Entry 1ZW6 (X-ray diffraction, 1.50 A resolution); this record covers chain A.

Chain A:
Protein: Transforming protein p21/H-Ras-1
Organism: Homo sapiens
UniProt: P01112 (RASH_HUMAN); residue numbers follow UniProt; this construct covers 1-166
Chain sequence (166 residues; each row starts with the number of its first residue):
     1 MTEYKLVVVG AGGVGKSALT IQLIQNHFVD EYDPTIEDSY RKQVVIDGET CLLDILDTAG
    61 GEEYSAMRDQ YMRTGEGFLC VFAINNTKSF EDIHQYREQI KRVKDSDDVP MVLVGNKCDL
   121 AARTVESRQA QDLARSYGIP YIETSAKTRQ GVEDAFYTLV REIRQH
Differences from the reference sequence: modified residue (51); engineered mutation Gly61 (Gln in P01112)
Modified / non-standard residues: Cys51 (s-hydroxycysteine; CSO)
Curated features (UniProtKB/Swiss-Prot):
  - region: His166 (Hypervariable region)
  - motif: Tyr32 to Tyr40 (Effector region)
  - binding site (GTP): Gly13 to Ala18, Val29 to Thr35, Ala59, Gly60, Asn116 to Asp119, Ser145 to Lys147
  - modified residue: Met1 (N-acetylmethionine), Thr2 (N-acetylthreonine), Cys118 (S-nitrosocysteine)
  - glycosylation: Thr35 (Microbial infection: O-linked (Glc) threonine)
  - natural variant: Gly12 (G12A: In CSTLO; G12C: In CSTLO; G12D: In CSTLO; G12E: In CSTLO; G12S: In CSTLO and CMEMS; G12V: In CSTLO, bladder carcinoma and CMEMS), Gly13 (G13C: In CSTLO; G13D: In CSTLO; G13R: In SFM), Gln22 (Q22K: In CMEMS), Glu37 (E37EE: In CSTLO), Thr58 (T58I: In CSTLO), Glu63 (E63K: In CMEMS), Ser89 (S89C: Found in a patient with severe fetal hydrops and pleural effusion; uncertain significance), Lys117 (K117R: In CSTLO), Ala146 (A146T: In CSTLO; A146V: In CSTLO)
  - mutagenesis: Ser17 (S17N: Dominant negative. Prevents PLCE1 EGF-induced recruitment to plasma membrane. No effect on subcellular location of isoform 2), Asn26 (N26G: Loss of interaction with PLCE1; when associated with V-12), Val29 (V29A: No effect on interaction with PLCE1; when associated with V-12), Tyr32 (Y32F: Loss of interaction and recruitment to plasma membrane of PLCE1; when associated with V-12), Pro34 (P34G: No effect on interaction with PLCE1; when associated with V-12), Thr35 (T35S: Loss of interaction with PLCE1; when associated with V-12), Glu37 (E37G: No effect on interaction with PLCE1; when associated with V-12), Asp38 (D38N: No effect on interaction with PLCE1; when associated with V-12), Ser39 (S39C: No effect on interaction with PLCE1; when associated with V-12), Ala59 (A59T: Loss of GTPase activity and creation of an autophosphorylation site), Ala83 (A83T: GTP-binding activity reduced by factor of 30), Cys118 (C118S: Abolishes S-nitrosylation. No stimulation of guanine nucleotide exchange), 3 further mutagenesis entries in UniProt
Ion coordination: Mg2+ site 1: Ser17, Thr35 (together with GMP-PNP); Ca2+ site 1: Phe28, Asp30, Glu31, Asp33; Ca2+ site 2: Arg102, Asp105; Mg2+ site 2: Gly138, Gln165
Small-molecule neighbours: GMP-PNP (GNP; phosphoaminophosphonic acid-guanylate ester): Ala11, Gly12, Gly13, Val14, Gly15, Lys16, Ser17, Ala18, Phe28, Val29, Asp30, Glu31, Tyr32, Asp33, Pro34, Thr35, Thr58, Ala59, Gly60, Asn116, Lys117, Asp119, Leu120, Ser145, Ala146, Lys147

Overview:
Ligands of chain A: GMP-PNP. Ser17 and Thr35 coordinate Mg2+ site 1. The Ca2+ site 1 is built by Phe28, Asp30,
Glu31 and Asp33. UniProt lists 22 GTP-binding residues and 16 mutagenesis sites.
Chain A is Transforming protein p21/H-Ras-1 (Homo sapiens); the structure, Crystal Structure of the GTP-bound
form of RasQ61G, was determined by X-ray diffraction together with 1ZVQ from the same study.
